Entry 5MTO (X-ray diffraction, 3.10 A resolution); this record covers chains A and B.

== Chain A (and B) ==
Molecule: Inhibitor of growth protein 5
Organism: Homo sapiens
Notes: fragment: N-terminal domain; chain B of this document is another copy of the same molecule, construct and numbering; everything in this record applies to it too
UniProt: Q8WYH8 (ING5_HUMAN); residue numbers follow UniProt; this construct covers 1-105
Amino-acid sequence (107 residues; numbered -1 to 105; the number before each row is that of its first residue; numbers below 1 keep their minus sign (Gly-1 is residue -1)):
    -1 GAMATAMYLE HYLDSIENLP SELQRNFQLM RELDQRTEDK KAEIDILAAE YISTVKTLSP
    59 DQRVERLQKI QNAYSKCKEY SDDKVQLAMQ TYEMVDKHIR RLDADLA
Differences from the reference sequence: expression tag (-1 to 0); engineered mutation Ser19 (Cys in Q8WYH8)
Bound ions: Na+ near Tyr49 (its only coordinating residue here)

== How chain A and chain B interact ==
Pairs across the interface - 26 pairs, chain A then chain B:
  Tyr49(A) with Thr3(B); Leu7(B), hydrophobic
  Ile50(A) with Ala0(B), hydrophobic
  Val53(A) with Thr3(B)
  Pro58(A) with Tyr90(B)
  Asp59(A) with Val83(B); Ala86(B); Met87(B)
  Arg61(A) with Tyr90(B), hydrogen bond
  Val62(A) with Met28(B), hydrophobic; Ala86(B); Tyr90(B), hydrophobic
  Glu63(A) with Lys82(B), salt bridge
  Leu65(A) with Tyr10(B), hydrophobic; Val93(B), hydrophobic
  Gln66(A) with Met28(B); Asp32(B), hydrogen bond; Lys82(B), hydrogen bond
  Ile68(A) with Leu11(B), hydrophobic
  Gln69(A) with Tyr10(B), hydrogen bond; Ile14(B); Phe25(B)
  Asn70(A) with Arg29(B)
  Tyr72(A) with Leu11(B); Asp12(B), hydrogen bond
  Lys76(A) with Glu15(B)
Also at the interface, not in a pair above, chain A (16 interface residues in all): Ser73
Also at the interface, not in a pair above, chain B (20 interface residues in all): Ala4, Leu17

== Overview ==
16 residues of chain A and 20 residues of chain B are in contact; the contacts include 5 hydrogen bonds and 1
salt bridge. Polar pairs include Glu63(A)-Lys82(B), Arg61(A)-Tyr90(B) and Gln66(A)-Asp32(B).
Both chains are Inhibitor of growth protein 5 (Homo sapiens). Entry 5MTO (N-terminal domain of the human tumor
suppressor ING5 C19S mutant) was determined by X-ray diffraction (same publication as 5ME8).
